PDB entry 5DMG | X-ray diffraction, 2.50 A resolution | chains L and P of the 3 polymer chains in the assembly

== Chain L ==
Name: RB86 antibody Fab fragment light chain
Organism: Oryctolagus cuniculus
Notes: antibody fragment or engineered binder
Amino-acid sequence (219 residues; each row starts with the number of its first residue; note: 1387 numbers in that range are skipped by the numbering (no residue carries them; nothing is unmodelled there)):
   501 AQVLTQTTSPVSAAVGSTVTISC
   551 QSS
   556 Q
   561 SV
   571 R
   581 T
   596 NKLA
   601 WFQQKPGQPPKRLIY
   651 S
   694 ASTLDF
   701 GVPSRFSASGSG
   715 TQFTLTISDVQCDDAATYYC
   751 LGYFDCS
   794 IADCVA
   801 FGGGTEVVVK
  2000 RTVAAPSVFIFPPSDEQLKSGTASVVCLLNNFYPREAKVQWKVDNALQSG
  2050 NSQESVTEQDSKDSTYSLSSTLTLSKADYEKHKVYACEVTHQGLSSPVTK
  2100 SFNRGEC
Unresolved in the structure: 501-502, 2106
Disulfide bonds: C523-C734, C756-C797, C2026-C2086

== Chain P ==
Name: Microtubule-associated protein
UniProt: B4DSE3 (B4DSE3_HUMAN); residues 416-430 here correspond to UniProt positions 136-150 (UniProt number = residue number - 280)
Amino-acid sequence (15 residues; each row starts with the number of its first residue):
   416 SIDMVDSPQLATLAD
Unresolved in the structure: 416-418
Modified positions: S422 (phosphoserine; SEP)

== Interface between chain L and chain P ==
Residue-residue contacts (20; chain L residue first):
  K597(L) - S422(P)
  K597(L) - A426(P)
  L598(L) - A426(P)
  A599(L) - L425(P)
  A599(L) - A426(P)  hydrophobic
  R612(L) - L425(P)  hydrogen bond (side chain-backbone)
  R612(L) - T427(P)  hydrogen bond (side chain-backbone)
  R612(L) - L428(P)
  Y615(L) - A426(P)
  Y615(L) - T427(P)
  Y615(L) - L428(P)
  S651(L) - A426(P)  hydrogen bond (backbone-backbone)
  L751(L) - L425(P)  hydrophobic
  Y753(L) - S422(P)
  Y753(L) - P423(P)
  Y753(L) - Q424(P)  hydrogen bond (side chain-backbone)
  Y753(L) - L425(P)  hydrogen bond (side chain-backbone)
  Y753(L) - A426(P)  hydrogen bond (side chain-backbone)
  V798(L) - P423(P)  hydrophobic
  V798(L) - L425(P)  hydrophobic
Other interface residues (no listed pair), chain L (11 interface residues in all): F602, D698
Interface features reported in the paper:
  - epitope / paratope residues, chain L: R612(L), Y615(L)

== In short ==
The interface between chain L and chain P involves 11 residues on one side and 7 on the other; the contacts
include 6 hydrogen bonds. Polar contacts include R612(L)-L425(P), R612(L)-T427(P) and Y753(L)-Q424(P). From
the paper: epitope/paratope residues R612(L) and Y615(L).
Here chain L is RB86 antibody Fab fragment light chain (Oryctolagus cuniculus) and chain P is
Microtubule-associated protein. Entry 5DMG (X-ray structure of the fab fragment of the anti tau antibody RB86
in complex with the ...) was determined by X-ray diffraction together with 5DFV and 5DFW from the same study.
